PDB entry 2XEM | X-ray diffraction, 2.10 A resolution | chains A and C of the 4 polymer chains in the assembly

== Chain A (and C) ==
Name: DYNE7
Source organism: Micromonospora chersina
Notes: chain C of this document is another copy of the same molecule, construct and numbering; everything in this record applies to it too
UniProtKB: Q84HI7 (Q84HI7_9ACTO); residues 7-150 here correspond to UniProt positions 1-144 (UniProt number = residue number - 6)
Chain sequence (150 residues; row label = number of the first residue in the row):
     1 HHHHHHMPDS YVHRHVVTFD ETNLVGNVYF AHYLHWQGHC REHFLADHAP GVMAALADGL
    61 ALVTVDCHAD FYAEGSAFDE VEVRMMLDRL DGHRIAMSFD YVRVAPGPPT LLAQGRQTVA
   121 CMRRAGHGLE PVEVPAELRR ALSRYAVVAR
Not modelled in the structure: 1-3, 149-150 (chain C: 1-8, 148-150)
Construct notes: expression tag (1-6)

== Interface between chain A and chain C ==
Residue-residue contacts - 48 pairs, chain A then chain C:
  Leu-24(A) with Leu-56(C)
  Val-25(A) with Ala-61(C), hydrophobic; Arg-124(C), hydrogen bond (backbone-side chain)
  Asn-27(A) with Leu-129(C)
  Tyr-29(A) with Gly-38(C); Glu-42(C)
  Phe-30(A) with Leu-34(C); Thr-64(C); Cys-67(C), hydrophobic; Gln-117(C)
  Ala-31(A) with His-35(C)
  Leu-34(A) with Phe-30(C); Leu-34(C), hydrophobic; Cys-67(C), hydrophobic
  His-35(A) with Ala-31(C); His-32(C); His-35(C), hydrogen bond
  Gly-38(A) with Tyr-29(C)
  Arg-41(A) with Phe-30(C)
  Glu-42(A) with Tyr-29(C)
  Ala-61(A) with Val-25(C), hydrophobic
  Thr-64(A) with Phe-30(C); Phe-71(C)
  Val-65(A) with Asp-70(C); Phe-71(C), hydrogen bond (backbone-backbone)
  Asp-66(A) with Ala-69(C); Asp-70(C); Phe-71(C)
  Cys-67(A) with Phe-30(C), hydrophobic; Leu-34(C), hydrophobic; His-68(C); Ala-69(C), hydrogen bond (backbone-backbone)
  His-68(A) with Cys-67(C); His-68(C)
  Ala-69(A) with Asp-66(C); Cys-67(C), hydrogen bond (backbone-backbone)
  Asp-70(A) with Val-65(C); Asp-66(C)
  Phe-71(A) with Thr-64(C); Val-65(C), hydrogen bond (backbone-backbone); Asp-66(C); Cys-67(C), hydrophobic
  Glu-74(A) with Arg-124(C), salt bridge; Leu-129(C)
  Gln-117(A) with Phe-30(C)
  Arg-124(A) with Val-25(C), hydrogen bond (side chain-backbone); Glu-74(C), salt bridge
  Leu-129(A) with Glu-74(C)
Also at the interface, not in a pair above, chain A (26 interface residues in all): His-32, Leu-56
Also at the interface, not in a pair above, chain C (27 interface residues in all): Leu-24, Asn-27, Gln-37, Arg-41

== Overview ==
The interface between chain A and chain C involves 26 residues on one side and 27 on the other; the contacts
include 7 hydrogen bonds and 2 salt bridges. Polar contacts include Glu-74(A)/Arg-124(C), Val-25(A)/Arg-124(C)
and His-35(A)/His-35(C).
Both chains are DYNE7 (Micromonospora chersina). Entry 2XEM (Induced-fit and allosteric effects upon polyene
binding revealed by crystal structures of the Dynemicin thioesterase) was determined by X-ray diffraction,
deposited together with 2XFL.
